Entry 3RNZ (X-ray diffraction, 2.01 A resolution); this record covers chains A and D of the 4 polymer chains in the assembly.

[Chain A (and D)]
Name: Pyrrolidone-carboxylate peptidase
Organism: Bacillus amyloliquefaciens
Notes: EC 3.4.19.3; chain D of this document is another copy of the same molecule, construct and numbering; everything in this record applies to it too
Reference sequence: P46107 (PCP_BACAM); residues 1-215 here = UniProt positions 1-215
Sequence (223 residues; numbered 1 to 223; the number before each row is that of its first residue):
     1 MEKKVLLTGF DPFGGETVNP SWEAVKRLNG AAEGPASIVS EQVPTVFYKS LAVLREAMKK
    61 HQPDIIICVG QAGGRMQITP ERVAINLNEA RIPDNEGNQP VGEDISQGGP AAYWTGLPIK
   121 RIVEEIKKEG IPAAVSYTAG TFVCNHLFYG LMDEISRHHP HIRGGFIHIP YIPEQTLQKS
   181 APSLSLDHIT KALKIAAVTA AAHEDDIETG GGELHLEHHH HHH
Not modelled in the structure: 1, 209-223 (chain D: 1, 208-223)
Sequence notes: engineered mutation Met58 (Ile in P46107), Ala202 (Val in P46107); expression tag (216-223)

[Interface between chain A and chain D]
Pairs across the interface (27):
  Ile85(A) - Trp114(D)  hydrophobic
  Asn86(A) - Trp114(D)
  Leu87(A) - Trp114(D)  hydrophobic
  Leu87(A) - Tyr137(D)  hydrophobic
  Glu89(A) - Lys120(D)  salt bridge
  Glu89(A) - Tyr137(D)
  Arg91(A) - Tyr137(D)  hydrogen bond
  Val101(A) - Lys120(D)
  Ala111(A) - Ala112(D)
  Ala111(A) - Trp114(D)
  Ala112(A) - Ala111(D)
  Ala112(A) - Ala112(D)  hydrophobic
  Trp114(A) - Ile85(D)  hydrophobic
  Trp114(A) - Asn86(D)
  Trp114(A) - Leu87(D)  hydrophobic
  Trp114(A) - Ala111(D)
  Lys120(A) - Glu89(D)  salt bridge
  Lys120(A) - Val101(D)
  Tyr137(A) - Leu87(D)  hydrophobic
  Tyr137(A) - Glu89(D)
  Tyr137(A) - Thr138(D)
  Tyr137(A) - Thr141(D)
  Thr138(A) - Tyr137(D)
  Thr138(A) - Thr138(D)
  Thr141(A) - Tyr137(D)
  Glu208(A) - Val101(D)
  Glu208(A) - Gly102(D)
Other interface residues (no listed pair), chain A (16 interface residues in all): Arg82, Val83
Other interface residues (no listed pair), chain D (15 interface residues in all): Arg82, Val83

[In short]
16 residues of chain A face 15 of chain D across their interface; the contacts include 1 hydrogen bond and 2
salt bridges. Among the polar pairs are Glu89(A)-Lys120(D) and Arg91(A)-Tyr137(D).
Both chains are Pyrrolidone-carboxylate peptidase (Bacillus amyloliquefaciens). Entry 3RNZ (Crystal structure
of Bacillus Amyloliquefaciens Pyroglutamyl Peptidase I) was determined by X-ray diffraction together with 3RO0
and 3RO1 from the same study.
